PDB entry 8BW0 | electron microscopy, 3.11 A resolution | chains H and C of the 3 polymer chains in the assembly

Chain H:
Protein: Tusamitamab Fab heavy Chain
From: Mus sp
Notes: antibody fragment or engineered binder
Amino-acid sequence (234 residues; each row starts with the number of its first residue):
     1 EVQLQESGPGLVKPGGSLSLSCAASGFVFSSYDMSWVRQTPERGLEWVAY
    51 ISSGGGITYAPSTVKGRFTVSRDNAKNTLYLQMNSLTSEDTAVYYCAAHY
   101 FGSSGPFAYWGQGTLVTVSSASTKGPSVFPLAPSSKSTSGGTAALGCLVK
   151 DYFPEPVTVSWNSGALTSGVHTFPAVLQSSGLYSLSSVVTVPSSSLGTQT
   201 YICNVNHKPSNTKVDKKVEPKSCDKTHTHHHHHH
Not modelled in the structure: 1, 119-234
Disulfides: C22-C96
Reported in the primary citation:
  - binding site for alpha-D-mannopyranose: G56
  - mutagenesis - Y50A: decreased binding to hCEACAM5
  - mutagenesis - Y50A: decreased binding to Carcinoembryonic antigen-related cell adhesion molecule 5 (chain C)
  - mutagenesis - G26A, F29A, S30A, S53A: unchanged binding to Carcinoembryonic antigen-related cell adhesion molecule 5 (chain C)

Chain C:
Protein: Carcinoembryonic antigen-related cell adhesion molecule 5
From: Homo sapiens
UniProt: P06731 (CEAM5_HUMAN); numbering as in UniProt (aligned over 499-685)
Amino-acid sequence (193 residues; row label = number of the first residue in the row):
   499 ELPKPSISSNNSKPVEDKDAVAFTCEPEAQNTTYLWWVNGQSLPVSPRLQ
   549 LSNGNRTLTLFNVTRNDARAYVCGIQNSVSANRSDPVTLDVLYGPDTPII
   599 SPPDSSYLSGANLNLSCHSASNPSPQYSWRINGIPQQHTQVLFIAKITPN
   649 NNGTYACFVSNLATGRNNSIVKSITVSASGTSPGLSAHHHHHH
Not modelled in the structure: 499, 677-691
Disulfides: C523-C571, C615-C655
Covalent attachments: N-acetylglucosamine (NAG) linked to N508, N553, N560, N648, N665; glycan linked to N612
Construct notes: expression tag (686-691)
Curated features (UniProtKB/Swiss-Prot):
  - lipidation: A685 (GPI-anchor amidated alanine)
  - glycosylation (N-linked (GlcNAc...) asparagine): N508, N529, N553, N560, N580, N612, N650, N665
Reported in the primary citation:
  - post-translational modification sites: N612

Chain H / chain C interface:
Residue-residue contacts - 12 pairs, chain H then chain C:
  S31(H) - Q635(C)  hydrogen bond
  S31(H) - T637(C)  hydrogen bond
  S31(H) - V639(C)  hydrogen bond (side chain-backbone)
  Y32(H) - T637(C)
  Y100(H) - H636(C)
  F101(H) - P623(C)
  F101(H) - Q624(C)
  F101(H) - Y625(C)
  F101(H) - H636(C)  hydrogen bond (backbone-backbone)
  S103(H) - S622(C)  hydrogen bond
  S104(H) - S622(C)  hydrogen bond (side chain-backbone)
  S104(H) - Q624(C)  hydrogen bond (backbone-side chain)
Also at the interface, not in a pair above, chain H (10 interface residues in all): V28, S53, H99, G102
Also at the interface, not in a pair above, chain C (10 interface residues in all): L640, F641
Interface features reported in the paper:
  - specific contacts: V28(H)-F641(C) (hydrophobic contact), S31(H)-Q635(C) (hydrogen bond), S103(H)-S622(C) (hydrogen bond), S104(H)-Q624(C) (hydrogen bond), S104(H)-S622(C) (hydrogen bond), T637(C)-S31(H) (hydrogen bond), V639(C)-S31(H) (hydrogen bond)
  - epitope / paratope residues, chain H: V28(H), S30(H), S31(H), S53(H), H99(H), F101(H), S103(H), S104(H)
  - hot spots on chain H (mutagenesis) - F101A, G102A: abolished binding to hCEACAM5ECD
  - hot spots on chain H (mutagenesis) - Y32A, H99A, Y100A: decreased binding to hCEACAM5
  - epitope / paratope residues, chain C: P621(C), S622(C), Q624(C), I629(C), Q635(C), H636(C), T637(C), V639(C), F641(C)

Overview:
Chain H and chain C each contribute 10 residues to their interface, with 7 hydrogen bonds. Among the polar
pairs are S31(H)-Q635(C), S31(H)-T637(C) and S31(H)-V639(C). The paper describes a hydrophobic contact between
V28(H) and F641(C); hydrogen bonds between S31(H) and Q635(C), S103(H) and S622(C) and S104(H) and Q624(C)
among others. The paper reports a binding site for alpha-D-mannopyranose at G56(H); Y50A, Y32A and H99A of
chain H, among others, reduce binding to hCEACAM5; 10 substitutions were tested in all.
Here chain H is Tusamitamab Fab heavy Chain (Mus sp) and chain C is Carcinoembryonic antigen-related cell
adhesion molecule 5 (Homo sapiens). Entry 8BW0 (Structure of CEACAM5 A3-B3 domain in Complex with Tusamitamab
Fab) was determined by electron microscopy.
